8S5A - chains A and D of the 4 polymer chains in the assembly; structure by X-ray diffraction, 2.65 A resolution.

== Chain A ==
Protein: Fanconi-associated nuclease 1
Organism: Homo sapiens
Notes: EC 3.1.21.-, 3.1.4.1
UniProt: Q9Y2M0 (FAN1_HUMAN); numbering as in UniProt; present here: 364-509, 519-1017
Amino-acid sequence (654 residues; numbered 355 to 1017; 9 numbers in that range are skipped by the numbering (no residue carries them; nothing is unmodelled there); the number before each row is that of its first residue):
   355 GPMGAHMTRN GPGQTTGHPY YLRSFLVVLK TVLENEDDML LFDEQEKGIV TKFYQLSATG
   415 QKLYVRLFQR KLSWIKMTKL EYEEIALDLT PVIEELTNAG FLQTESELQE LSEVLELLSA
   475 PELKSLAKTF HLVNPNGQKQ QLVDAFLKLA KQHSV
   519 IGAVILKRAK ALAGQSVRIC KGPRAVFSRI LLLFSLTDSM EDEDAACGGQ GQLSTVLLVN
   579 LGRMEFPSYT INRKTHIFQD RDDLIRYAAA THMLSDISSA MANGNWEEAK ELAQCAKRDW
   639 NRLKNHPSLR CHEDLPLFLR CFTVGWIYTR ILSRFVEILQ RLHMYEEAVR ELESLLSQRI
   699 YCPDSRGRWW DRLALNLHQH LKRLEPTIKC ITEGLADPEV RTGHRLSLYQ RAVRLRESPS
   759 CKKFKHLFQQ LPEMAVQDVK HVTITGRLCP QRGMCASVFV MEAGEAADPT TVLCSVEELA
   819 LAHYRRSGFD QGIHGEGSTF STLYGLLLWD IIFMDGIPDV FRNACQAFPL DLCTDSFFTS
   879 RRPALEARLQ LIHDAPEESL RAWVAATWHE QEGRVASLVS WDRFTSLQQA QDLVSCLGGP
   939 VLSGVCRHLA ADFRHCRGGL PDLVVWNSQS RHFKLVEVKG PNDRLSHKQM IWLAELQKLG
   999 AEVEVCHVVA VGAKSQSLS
Disordered / not traced: 355-371, 562-570, 767-772, 786-796, 800-809, 1009-1017
Differences from the reference sequence: expression tag (355-363); conflict His-507 (Arg in Q9Y2M0), Ala-794 (Lys in Q9Y2M0)
Ion coordination: Ca2+ site 1 near Pro-959 (its only coordinating residue here); Ca2+ site 2: Asp-960, Glu-975, Val-976
UniProt features mapped onto this chain:
  - binding site (Mn(2+)): Glu-834, Asp-960, Glu-975, Val-976
  - natural variant: Cys-871 (C871R: In KMIN), Gln-929 (Q929P: In KMIN), Gly-937 (G937D: In KMIN), Asp-960 (D960N: In KMIN)
  - mutagenesis: Leu-477 (L477P: Still localized to sites of DNA damage but the strength of the signal is diminished), Arg-706 (R706A: Strongly reduced affinity for sites that have a 5'-terminal phosphate anchor at a flap of 1 nucleotide; when associated with A-952), Gln-864 (Q864A: Loss of nuclease activity; when associated with A-960; A-975 and A-977), Arg-952 (R952A: Strongly reduced affinity for sites that have a 5'-terminal phosphate anchor at a flap of 1 nucleotide; when associated with A-706), Asp-960 (D960A: Loss of nuclease activity. Loss of nuclease activity; when associated with A-864; A-975 and A-977), Glu-975 (E975A: Loss of nuclease activity; when associated with A-864; A-960 and A-977), Lys-977 (K977A: Loss of nuclease activity; when associated with A-864; A-960 and A-975), Asp-981 to Arg-982 (Loss of nuclease activity)
What the authors report for this chain:
  - mutagenesis - D960A: abolished catalytic activity

== Chain D ==
Molecule: 16-nt DNA strand
Sequence (16 nucleotides; numbered 1 to 16; the number before each row is that of its first residue):
     1 TTTGAGGAGT CTTTTT
Disordered / not traced: 14-16

== How chain A and chain D interact ==
Contacting residue pairs - 16 pairs, chain A then chain D:
  Pro-373(A) with DT13(D), phosphate contact
  Tyr-374(A) with DT10(D), sugar contact; DC11(D), hydrogen bond to the phosphate; DT12(D), sugar contact; DT13(D), hydrogen bond to the phosphate
  Arg-420(A) with DT10(D), sugar contact; DC11(D), salt bridge to the phosphate
  Arg-424(A) with DG9(D), salt bridge to the phosphate; DT10(D), phosphate contact
  Lys-425(A) with DA8(D), salt bridge to the phosphate; DG9(D), hydrogen bond to the phosphate
  Tyr-436(A) with DT10(D), hydrogen bond to the phosphate
  Thr-573(A) with DC11(D), hydrogen bond to the base
  Val-577(A) with DT12(D), base contact
  Asn-578(A) with DT12(D), hydrogen bond to the base
  Arg-581(A) with DT12(D), hydrogen bond to the base
Other interface residues (no listed pair), chain A (11 interface residues in all): Leu-576

== Overview ==
The interface between chain A and chain D involves 11 residues on one side and 6 on the other; the contacts
include 7 hydrogen bonds and 3 salt bridges. Polar pairs include Thr-573(A)/DC11(D), Asn-578(A)/DT12(D) and
Arg-581(A)/DT12(D). From the paper: D960A of chain A abolishes catalytic activity.
Here chain A is Fanconi-associated nuclease 1 (Homo sapiens) and chain D is a 16-nt DNA strand. Entry 8S5A
(The crystal structure of FAN1 Nuclease bound to 5' phosphorylated p(dG)/3'(dT-dT-dT-dT) double flap DNA) was
determined by X-ray diffraction, deposited together with 9EO1, 9EOA and 9GY0.
